1D7B - chains A and B; structure by X-ray diffraction, 1.90 A resolution.

Chain A (and B):
Molecule: Cellobiose dehydrogenase
From: Phanerochaete chrysosporium
Notes: EC 1.1.3.25; fragment: cytochrome type b domain; chain B of this document is another copy of the same molecule, construct and numbering; everything in this record applies to it too
Sequence (186 residues; each row starts with the number of its first residue):
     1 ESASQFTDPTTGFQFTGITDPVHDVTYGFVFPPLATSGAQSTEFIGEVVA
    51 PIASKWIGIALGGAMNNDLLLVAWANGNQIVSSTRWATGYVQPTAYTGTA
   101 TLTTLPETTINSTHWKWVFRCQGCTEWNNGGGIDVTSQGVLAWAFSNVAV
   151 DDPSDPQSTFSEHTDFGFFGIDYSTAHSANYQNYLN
Disulfides: Cys121-Cys124
Covalent attachments: glycan linked to Asn111
Modified residues: Glu1 (pyroglutamic acid; PCA)
Metal / ion sites: Cd2+ site 1: Pro21, Asp24 (together with heme); heme Fe: Met65, His163; Cd2+ site 2: Glu107, Asn186; Cd2+ site 3 near Glu126 (its only coordinating residue here); Cd2+ site 4: Asp165 (shared with Asp165(B) of chain B)
Small-molecule neighbours:
  - 1PG (2-(2-{2-[2-(2-methoxy-ethoxy)-ethoxy]-ethoxy}-ethoxy)-ethanol): Glu1, Ser2, Val140, Phe168, Gly170
  - heme (HEM), molecule 1: Pro21, Val22, Asp24
  - heme (HEM), molecule 2: Trp56, Gly58, Ile59, Ala60, Ala64, Met65, Asn66, Leu70, Leu71, Val72, Tyr90, Val91, Gln92, Pro93, Ala142, Ala144, Phe160, Ser161, Glu162, His163, Phe166, Phe168

Interface between chain A and chain B:
Pairs across the interface (9):
  Glu1(A) with Glu1(B)
  Pro21(A) with Phe166(B)
  Val22(A) with Asp165(B); Phe166(B)
  Asp165(A) with Val22(B); Asp165(B)
  Phe166(A) with Pro21(B); Val22(B)
  Phe168(A) with Pro21(B), hydrophobic
Also at the interface, not in a pair above, chain A (7 interface residues in all): Thr164
Also at the interface, not in a pair above, chain B (7 interface residues in all): Thr164, Phe168

Overview:
The chain A/chain B interface involves 7 residues from each chain. Ligands of chain A: heme and compound 1PG.
Pro21(A) and Asp24(A) coordinate Cd2+ site 1. Met65(A) and His163(A) form the heme Fe site.
Both chains are Cellobiose dehydrogenase (Phanerochaete chrysosporium). Entry 1D7B (Cytochrome domain of
cellobiose dehydrogenase, ph 7.5) was determined by X-ray diffraction.
